7KHE - chains F and Y of the 9 polymer chains in the assembly; structure by electron microscopy, 3.58 A resolution.

Chain F:
Molecule: RNA polymerase sigma factor RpoD
Source organism: Escherichia coli (strain K12)
UniProtKB: P00579 (RPOD_ECOLI); numbering as in UniProt (aligned over 1-613)
Chain sequence (613 residues; row label = number of the first residue in the row):
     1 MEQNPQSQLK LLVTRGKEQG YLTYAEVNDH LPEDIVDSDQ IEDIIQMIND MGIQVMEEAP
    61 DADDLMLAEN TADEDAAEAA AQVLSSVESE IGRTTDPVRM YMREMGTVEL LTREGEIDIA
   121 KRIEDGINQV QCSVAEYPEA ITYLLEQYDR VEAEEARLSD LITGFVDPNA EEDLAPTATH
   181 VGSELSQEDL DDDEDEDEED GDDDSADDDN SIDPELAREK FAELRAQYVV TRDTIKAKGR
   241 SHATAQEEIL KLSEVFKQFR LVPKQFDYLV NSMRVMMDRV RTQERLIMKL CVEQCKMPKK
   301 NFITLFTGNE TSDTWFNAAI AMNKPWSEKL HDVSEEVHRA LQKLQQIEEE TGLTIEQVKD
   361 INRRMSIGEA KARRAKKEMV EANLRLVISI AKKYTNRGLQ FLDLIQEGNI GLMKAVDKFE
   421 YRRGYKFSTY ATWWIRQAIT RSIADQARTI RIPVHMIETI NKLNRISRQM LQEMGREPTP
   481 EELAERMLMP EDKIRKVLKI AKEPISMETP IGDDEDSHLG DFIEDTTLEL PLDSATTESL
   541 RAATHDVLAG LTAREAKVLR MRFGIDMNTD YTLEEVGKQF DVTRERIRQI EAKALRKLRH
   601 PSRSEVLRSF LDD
Not modelled in the structure: 1-90, 168-212, 237-242, 613
Curated features (UniProtKB/Swiss-Prot):
  - DNA-binding region: Leu573 to Ala592 (H-T-H motif)
  - region: Arg584 to Arg599 (Interaction with anti-sigma factors)
  - motif: Asp403 to Gln406 (Interaction with polymerase core subunit RpoC)
  - site: Arg562 (Interaction with anti-sigma factors)
  - mutagenesis: Ala553 (A553D: Disrupts the interaction with Escherichia phage lambda antitermination protein Q), Arg596 (R596D/E: 2-fold reduction in activation of class II Crp-dependent promoters)
Ligand contacts:
  - chapso (1N7), molecule 1: Ile505, Pro510, Gly512
  - chapso (1N7), molecule 2: Ile511, Leu519, Phe522, Ile523

Chain Y:
Molecule: 61-nt DNA strand
Source organism: Escherichia coli K-12
Sequence (61 nucleotides; row label = number of the first residue in the row):
     1 CTCGTAGAGT CCGTGTCAGT GGTGGCGCAT TATAGGGAGT TATTCCGGCC TGACAAGAGG
    61 A
Not modelled in the structure: 19-33

How chain F and chain Y interact:
Residue-residue contacts (14):
  Trp433(F) with DA34(Y), base contact
  Gln437(F) with DA34(Y), base contact; DG35(Y), base contact
  Glu458(F) with DG35(Y), sugar contact
  Arg465(F) with DA34(Y), salt bridge to the phosphate; DG35(Y), salt bridge to the phosphate
  Arg562(F) with DA53(Y), salt bridge to the phosphate
  Leu573(F) with DA53(Y), phosphate contact
  Glu574(F) with DG52(Y), phosphate contact
  Glu585(F) with DC54(Y), hydrogen bond to the base; DA55(Y), base contact
  Arg588(F) with DC54(Y), base contact; DA55(Y), hydrogen bond to the base; DA56(Y), base contact
Other interface residues (no listed pair), chain F (10 interface residues in all): Thr572

Overview:
10 residues of chain F face 7 of chain Y across their interface; the contacts include 2 hydrogen bonds and 3
salt bridges. Polar contacts include Glu585(F)-DC54(Y), Arg588(F)-DA55(Y) and Arg465(F)-DA34(Y). Ligands of
chain F: chapso. From UniProt: 2 mutagenesis sites on chain F.
Chain F is RNA polymerase sigma factor RpoD (Escherichia coli (strain K12)) and chain Y is a 61-nt DNA strand
(Escherichia coli K-12); the structure, Escherichia coli RNA polymerase and rrnBP1 promoter pre-open complex
with DksA/ppGpp, was determined by electron microscopy, deposited together with 7KHB, 7KHC and 7KHI.
